Entry 8JAU (electron microscopy, 3.22 A resolution); this record covers chains E and D of the 10 polymer chains in the assembly.

[Chain E]
Name: Cullin-2
Source organism: Homo sapiens
UniProtKB: Q13617 (CUL2_HUMAN); numbering as in UniProt (aligned over 2-745)
Chain sequence (745 residues; each row starts with the number of its first residue):
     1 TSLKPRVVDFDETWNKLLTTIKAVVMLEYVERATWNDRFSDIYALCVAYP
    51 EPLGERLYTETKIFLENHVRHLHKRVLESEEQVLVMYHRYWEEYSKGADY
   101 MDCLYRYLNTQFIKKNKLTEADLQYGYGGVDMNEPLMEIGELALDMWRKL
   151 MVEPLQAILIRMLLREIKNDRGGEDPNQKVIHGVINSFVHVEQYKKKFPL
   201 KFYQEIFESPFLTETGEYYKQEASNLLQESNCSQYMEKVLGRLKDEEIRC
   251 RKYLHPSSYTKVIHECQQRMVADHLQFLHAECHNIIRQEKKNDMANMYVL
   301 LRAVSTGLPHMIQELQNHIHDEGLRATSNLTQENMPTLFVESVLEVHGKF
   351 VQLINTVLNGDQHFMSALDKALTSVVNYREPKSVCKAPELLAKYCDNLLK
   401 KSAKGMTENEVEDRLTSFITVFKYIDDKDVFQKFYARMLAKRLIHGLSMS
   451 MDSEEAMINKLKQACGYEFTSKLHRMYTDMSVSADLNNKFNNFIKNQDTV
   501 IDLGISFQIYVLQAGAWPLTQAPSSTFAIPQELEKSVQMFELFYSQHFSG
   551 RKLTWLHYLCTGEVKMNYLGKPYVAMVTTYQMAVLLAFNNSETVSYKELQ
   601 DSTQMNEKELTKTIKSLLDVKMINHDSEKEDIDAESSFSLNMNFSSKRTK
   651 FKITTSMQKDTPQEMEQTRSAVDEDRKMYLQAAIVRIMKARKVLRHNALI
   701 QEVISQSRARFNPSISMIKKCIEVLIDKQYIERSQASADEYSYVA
Not modelled in the structure: 117-134, 281-745
Sequence notes: expression tag (1)

[Chain D]
Name: Elongin-C
Source organism: Homo sapiens
UniProtKB: Q15369 (ELOC_HUMAN); residues 17-112 here = UniProt positions 17-112
Chain sequence (96 residues; each row starts with the number of its first residue):
    17 MYVKLISSDGHEFIVKREHALTSGTIKAMLSGPGQFAENETNEVNFREIP
    67 SHVLSKVCMYFTYKVRYTNSSTEIPEFPIAPEIALELLMAANFLDC

[Interface between chain E and chain D]
Pairs across the interface (42):
  Thr1(E) with Arg63(D); Glu64(D)
  Ser2(E) with Glu64(D)
  Leu3(E) with Glu64(D); Ile65(D), hydrophobic; Met105(D); Ala106(D), hydrophobic; Phe109(D), hydrophobic
  Lys4(E) with Met105(D)
  Arg6(E) with Glu64(D), salt bridge
  Tyr29(E) with Phe52(D), hydrophobic
  Val30(E) with Pro49(D), hydrophobic
  Arg32(E) with Glu54(D); Glu59(D), salt bridge
  Ala33(E) with Asn61(D)
  Trp35(E) with Ala44(D); Met45(D), hydrogen bond (side chain-backbone); Ser47(D); Pro49(D); Gly50(D)
  Asn36(E) with Met45(D); Glu59(D); Asn61(D)
  Asp37(E) with Arg63(D), salt bridge
  Phe39(E) with Ala44(D), hydrophobic; Met45(D), hydrophobic; Phe109(D)
  Ser40(E) with Arg63(D); Glu64(D)
  Asp41(E) with Arg63(D), salt bridge
  Tyr43(E) with Glu64(D); Phe109(D), hydrophobic
  Tyr100(E) with Gly48(D); Pro49(D)
  Cys103(E) with Ala44(D); Ser47(D)
  Arg106(E) with Gly40(D); Ala44(D); Asp111(D), salt bridge
  Tyr107(E) with Asn108(D), hydrogen bond
  Gln111(E) with Asn108(D); Asp111(D)
Also at the interface, not in a pair above, chain E (23 interface residues in all): Val24, Thr110
Also at the interface, not in a pair above, chain D (21 interface residues in all): Thr41, Val60

[Summary]
Chain E and chain D form an interface of 23 and 21 residues respectively; the contacts include 2 hydrogen
bonds and 5 salt bridges. Polar contacts include Arg6(E)-Glu64(D), Arg32(E)-Glu59(D) and Asp37(E)-Arg63(D).
Here chain E is Cullin-2 and chain D is Elongin-C, both from Homo sapiens. Entry 8JAU (Structure of CRL2APPBP2
bound with the C-degron of MRPL28 (dimer)) was determined by electron microscopy, deposited together with 8JAL
and 8JAR.
